6L6Z - chains D and A of the 8 polymer chains in the assembly; structure by electron microscopy, 6.09 A resolution (low resolution: residue-level contacts below are approximate; hydrogen-bond / salt-bridge calls are withheld).

== Chain D (and A) ==
Molecule: CTP synthase
Organism: Drosophila melanogaster
Notes: EC 6.3.4.2; chain A of this document is another copy of the same molecule, construct and numbering; everything in this record applies to it too
UniProt: Q9VUL1 (PYRG_DROME); residues 1-562 here = UniProt positions 1-562
Sequence (562 residues; numbered 1 to 562; the number before each row is that of its first residue):
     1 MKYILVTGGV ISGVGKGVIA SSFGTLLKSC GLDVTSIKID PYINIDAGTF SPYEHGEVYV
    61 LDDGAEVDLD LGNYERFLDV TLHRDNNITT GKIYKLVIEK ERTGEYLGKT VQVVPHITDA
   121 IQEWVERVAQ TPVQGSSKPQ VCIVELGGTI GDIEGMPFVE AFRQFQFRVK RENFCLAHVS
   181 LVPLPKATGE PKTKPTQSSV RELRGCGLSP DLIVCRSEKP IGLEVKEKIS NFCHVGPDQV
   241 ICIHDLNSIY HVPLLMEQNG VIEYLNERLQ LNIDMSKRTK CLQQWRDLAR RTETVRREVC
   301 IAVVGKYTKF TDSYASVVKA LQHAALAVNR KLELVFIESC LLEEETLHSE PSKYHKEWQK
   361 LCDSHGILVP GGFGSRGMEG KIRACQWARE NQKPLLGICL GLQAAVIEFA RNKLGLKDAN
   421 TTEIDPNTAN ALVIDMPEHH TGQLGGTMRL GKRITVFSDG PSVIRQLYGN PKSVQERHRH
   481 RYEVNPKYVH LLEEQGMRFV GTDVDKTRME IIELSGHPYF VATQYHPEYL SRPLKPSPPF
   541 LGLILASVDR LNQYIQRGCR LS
Swiss-Prot annotation at these positions:
  - active site (For GATase activity): C399, H526, E528

== Interface between chain D and chain A ==
Contacting residue pairs - 26 pairs, chain D then chain A:
  V10(D) - P195(A)
  I11(D) - K192(A)
  I11(D) - K194(A)
  S12(D) - K192(A)
  V14(D) - T188(A)
  G151(D) - R201(A)
  D152(D) - R201(A)
  K186(D) - D245(A)
  T188(D) - G13(A)
  T188(D) - V14(A)
  T188(D) - F310(A)
  E190(D) - K309(A)
  E190(D) - F310(A)
  E190(D) - T311(A)
  K192(D) - I11(A)
  K192(D) - S12(A)
  K194(D) - I11(A)
  K194(D) - T149(A)
  P195(D) - V10(A)
  P195(D) - I11(A)
  R201(D) - G151(A)
  D245(D) - K186(A)
  K309(D) - E190(A)
  F310(D) - T188(A)
  F310(D) - E190(A)
  T311(D) - E190(A)
Other interface residues (no listed pair), chain D (24 interface residues in all): G13, T149, I150, A187, G189, R216, E218
Other interface residues (no listed pair), chain A (22 interface residues in all): D152, A187, G189, R216

== In short ==
24 residues of chain D and 22 residues of chain A are in contact. Curated annotation (UniProt) lists 3
active-site residues on chain D.
Chain D and chain A are both CTP synthase (Drosophila melanogaster); the structure, Cryo-EM structure of the
Drosophila CTP synthase substrate-bound filament, was determined by electron microscopy (same publication as
6LFG).
